PDB entry 8B64 | electron microscopy, 2.59 A resolution | chains A and X of the 34 polymer chains in the assembly

== Chain A ==
Protein: LH1 beta chain
From: Rhodobacter capsulatus
Reference sequence: P02950 (LHB1_RHOCA); residues 1-49 here = UniProt positions 1-49
Chain sequence (49 residues; numbered 1 to 49; the number before each row is that of its first residue):
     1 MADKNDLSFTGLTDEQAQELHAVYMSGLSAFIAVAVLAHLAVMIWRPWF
Not modelled in the structure: 1-5
Small-molecule neighbours:
  - bacteriochlorophyll a (BCL), molecule 1: Phe31, Val34, Ala35, Ala38, His39, Val42, Trp45
  - bacteriochlorophyll a (BCL), molecule 2: Phe31, Ile32, Ala35, Val36, His39, Val42, Trp48, Phe49
  - spheroidene (SPO): Val23, Tyr24, Ser26, Gly27, Leu28, Ala30, Phe31
Reported in the primary citation:
  - binding site for bacteriochlorophyll a: His39, Trp48

== Chain X ==
Protein: Intrinsic membrane protein PufX
From: Rhodobacter capsulatus
Reference sequence: P26240 (PUFX_RHOCA); residues 1-78 here = UniProt positions 1-78
Chain sequence (78 residues; each row starts with the number of its first residue):
     1 MSMFDKPFDYENGSKFEMGIWIGRQMAYGAFLGSIPFLLGLGLVLGSYGL
    51 GLMLPERAHQAPSPYTTEVVVQHATEVV
Not modelled in the structure: 1-2, 66-78
Small-molecule neighbours: spheroidene (SPO): Gly19, Ile22, Gly23, Met26

== How chain A and chain X interact ==
Residue-residue contacts - 10 pairs, chain A then chain X:
  Leu12(A) - Tyr10(X)  hydrophobic
  Gln16(A) - Tyr10(X)
  Gln16(A) - Glu11(X)
  Leu20(A) - Met18(X)  hydrophobic
  Leu20(A) - Trp21(X)  hydrophobic
  Leu20(A) - Ile22(X)  hydrophobic
  Val23(A) - Lys15(X)
  Val23(A) - Met18(X)  hydrophobic
  Val23(A) - Gly19(X)
  Tyr24(A) - Met26(X)  hydrophobic
Also at the interface, not in a pair above, chain A (6 interface residues in all): Glu19

== In short ==
The interface between chain A and chain X involves 6 residues on one side and 8 on the other. Spheroidene is
bound between chain A and chain X. Bound to chain A: bacteriochlorophyll a. The paper reports a binding site
for bacteriochlorophyll a at His39(A) and Trp48(A).
Chain A is LH1 beta chain and chain X is Intrinsic membrane protein PufX, both from Rhodobacter capsulatus;
the structure, Cryo-EM structure of RC-LH1-PufX photosynthetic core complex from Rba. capsulatus, was
determined by electron microscopy.
